Entry 6F0K (electron microscopy, 3.87 A resolution); this record covers chains B and D of the 7 polymer chains in the assembly.

Chain B:
Name: Fe-S-cluster-containing hydrogenase
Source organism: Rhodothermus marinus (strain ATCC 43812 / DSM 4252 / R-10)
Reference sequence: D0MDD5 (D0MDD5_RHOM4); residue numbers follow UniProt; this construct covers 1-1039
Amino-acid sequence (1039 residues; row label = number of the first residue in the row):
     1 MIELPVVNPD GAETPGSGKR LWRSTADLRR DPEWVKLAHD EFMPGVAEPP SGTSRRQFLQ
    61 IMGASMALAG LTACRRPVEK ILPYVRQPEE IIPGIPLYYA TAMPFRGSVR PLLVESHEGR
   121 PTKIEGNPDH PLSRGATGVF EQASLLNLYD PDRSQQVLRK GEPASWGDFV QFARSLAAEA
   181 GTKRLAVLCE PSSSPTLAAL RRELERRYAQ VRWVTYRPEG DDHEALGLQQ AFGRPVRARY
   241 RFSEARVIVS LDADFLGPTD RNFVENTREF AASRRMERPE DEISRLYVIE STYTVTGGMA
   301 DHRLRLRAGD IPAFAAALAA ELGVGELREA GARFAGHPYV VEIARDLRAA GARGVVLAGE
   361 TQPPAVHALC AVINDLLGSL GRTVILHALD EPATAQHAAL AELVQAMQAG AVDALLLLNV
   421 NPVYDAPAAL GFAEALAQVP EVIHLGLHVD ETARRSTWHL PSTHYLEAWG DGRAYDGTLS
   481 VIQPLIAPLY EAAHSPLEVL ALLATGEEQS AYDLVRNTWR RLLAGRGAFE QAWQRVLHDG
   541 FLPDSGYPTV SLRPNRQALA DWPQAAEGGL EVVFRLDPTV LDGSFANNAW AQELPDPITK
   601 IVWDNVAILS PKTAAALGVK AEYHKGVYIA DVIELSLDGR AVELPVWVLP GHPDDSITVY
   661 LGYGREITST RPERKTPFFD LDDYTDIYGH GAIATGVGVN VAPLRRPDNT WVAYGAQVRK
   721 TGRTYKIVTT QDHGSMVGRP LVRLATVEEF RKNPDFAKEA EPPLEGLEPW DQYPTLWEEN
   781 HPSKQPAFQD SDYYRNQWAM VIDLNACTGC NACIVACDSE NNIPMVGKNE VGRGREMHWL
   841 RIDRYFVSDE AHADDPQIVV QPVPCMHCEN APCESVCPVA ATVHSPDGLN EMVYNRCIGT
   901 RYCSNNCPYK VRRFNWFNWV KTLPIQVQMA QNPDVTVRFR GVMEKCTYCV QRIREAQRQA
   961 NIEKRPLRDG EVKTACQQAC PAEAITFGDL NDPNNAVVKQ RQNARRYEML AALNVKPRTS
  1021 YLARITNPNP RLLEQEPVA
Unresolved in the structure: 1-74, 1036-1039
Metal / ion sites: 4Fe-4S cluster Fe site 1: C807, C810, C813, C980; 4Fe-4S cluster Fe site 2: C817, C946, C949, C976; 4Fe-4S cluster Fe site 3: C865, M866, C868, C873, C907; 3Fe-4S cluster Fe: C877, C897, C903
Small-molecule neighbours:
  - 3Fe-4S cluster (F3S): V876, C877, P878, V879, A881, T882, M892, C897, I898, G899, T900, R901, Y902, C903, R912, M943
  - heme c (HEC), molecule 1: D792, Y793, R954, Q957, R958, N961
  - heme c (HEC), molecule 2: A880, N895, R896
  - 4Fe-4S cluster (SF4), molecule 1: C807, T808, G809, C810, N811, A812, C813, I842, P862, C980, A984
  - 4Fe-4S cluster (SF4), molecule 2: C813, C817, N821, W839, L840, P864, C946, T947, Y948, C949, A975, C976
  - 4Fe-4S cluster (SF4), molecule 3: C865, M866, H867, C868, P872, C873, N890, C907, Y909, R912, K945

Chain D:
Name: ActD
Source organism: Rhodothermus marinus (strain ATCC 43812 / DSM 4252 / R-10)
Reference sequence: D0MDD7 (D0MDD7_RHOM4); residue numbers follow UniProt; this construct covers 1-217
Amino-acid sequence (217 residues; each row starts with the number of its first residue):
     1 MLKELLRSLK ASMGIYEARD GSIYGLLAEF SDPAALLHAA RQVRKAGYRH FDAHSPFPIH
    61 GMDEAMGLGN SKVAFITFFT GTIAGFALAW WMQWWMGAVD YPLNISGKPF FALPPSVPII
   121 FELTILFSAL AGVATMLALN GLPRPYNPLF YSKNFMRVTD DGFFLFVAAS DPKFDPTATR
   181 QLLEQLGGYN IEVIEDRGEE DVTPATAPAA EAAVTTS
Unresolved in the structure: 1-22, 194-217

Interface between chain B and chain D:
Residue-residue contacts - 25 pairs, chain B then chain D:
  W777(B) - S106(D)
  W777(B) - G107(D)  hydrogen bond (side chain-backbone)
  W777(B) - K108(D)
  W777(B) - P109(D)  hydrophobic
  N780(B) - P109(D)
  P782(B) - N104(D)
  P782(B) - G107(D)
  P782(B) - K108(D)
  P782(B) - F110(D)  hydrophobic
  Q785(B) - F110(D)
  A787(B) - P102(D)  hydrophobic
  F788(B) - N104(D)
  E869(B) - S106(D)
  N870(B) - S106(D)  hydrogen bond (backbone-side chain)
  A871(B) - S106(D)  hydrogen bond (backbone-side chain)
  E874(B) - N104(D)
  E874(B) - I105(D)
  E874(B) - S106(D)  hydrogen bond (side chain-backbone)
  S875(B) - I105(D)
  S875(B) - S106(D)
  A880(B) - L103(D)  hydrophobic
  T882(B) - I105(D)
  V883(B) - L103(D)  hydrophobic
  V883(B) - N104(D)
  H884(B) - N104(D)  hydrogen bond (backbone-backbone)
Also at the interface, not in a pair above, chain B (18 interface residues in all): H781, S783, P872
Also at the interface, not in a pair above, chain D (10 interface residues in all): Y101

In short:
18 residues of chain B face 10 of chain D across their interface; the contacts include 5 hydrogen bonds. Among
the polar pairs are W777(B)-G107(D), N870(B)-S106(D) and A871(B)-S106(D). Ligands of chain B: heme c, 3Fe-4S
cluster and 3 copies of 4Fe-4S cluster.
Chain B is Fe-S-cluster-containing hydrogenase and chain D is ActD, both from Rhodothermus marinus (strain
ATCC 43812 / DSM 4252 / R-10); the structure, Alternative complex III, was determined by electron microscopy.
